8XQN - chains A and B of the 5 polymer chains in the assembly; structure by electron microscopy, 3.05 A resolution.

# Chain A
Protein: Guanine nucleotide-binding protein G(i) subunit alpha-1
Organism: Homo sapiens
UniProtKB: P63096 (GNAI1_HUMAN); numbering as in UniProt (aligned over 1-354)
Sequence (370 residues; row label = number of the first residue in the row; numbers below 1 keep their minus sign (Met-15 is residue -15)):
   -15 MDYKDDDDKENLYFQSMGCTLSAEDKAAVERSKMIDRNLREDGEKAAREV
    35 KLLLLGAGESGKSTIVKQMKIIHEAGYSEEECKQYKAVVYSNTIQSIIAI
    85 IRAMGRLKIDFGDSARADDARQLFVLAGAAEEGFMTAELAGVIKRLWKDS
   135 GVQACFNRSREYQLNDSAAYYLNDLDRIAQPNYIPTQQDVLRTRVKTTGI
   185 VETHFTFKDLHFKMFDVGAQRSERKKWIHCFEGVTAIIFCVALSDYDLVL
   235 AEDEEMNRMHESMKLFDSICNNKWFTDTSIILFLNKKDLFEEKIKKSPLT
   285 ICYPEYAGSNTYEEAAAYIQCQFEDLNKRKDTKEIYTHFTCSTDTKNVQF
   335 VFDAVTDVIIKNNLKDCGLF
Disordered / not traced: -15 to 2, 55-181
Construct notes: initiating methionine (-15); expression tag (-14 to 0); conflict Ala203 (Gly in P63096), Ser326 (Ala in P63096)
UniProt features mapped onto this chain:
  - region: Lys35 to Thr48 (G1 motif), Asp173 to Thr181 (G2 motif), Phe196 to Gly202, Gln204, Arg205 (G3 motif), Ile265 to Asp272 (G4 motif), Thr324, Cys325, Thr327 to Thr329 (G5 motif)
  - binding site (GTP): Glu43 to Thr48, Ser151, Leu175 to Thr181, Asp200 to Gly202, Gln204, Asn269 to Asp272
  - binding site (Mg(2+)): Ser47, Thr181
  - modified residue: Arg178 (ADP-ribosylarginine), Gln204 (Deamidated glutamine), Cys351 (ADP-ribosylcysteine)
  - lipidation: Gly2 (N-myristoyl glycine), Cys3 (S-palmitoyl cysteine)
  - natural variant: Gly40 (G40C: In NEDHISB; G40R: In NEDHISB), Gly45 (G45D: In NEDHISB), Thr48 (T48I: In NEDHISB; T48K: In NEDHISB), Gln52 (Q52P: In NEDHISB), Ser75 (deletion: In NEDHISB; uncertain significance), Gln172 (deletion: In NEDHISB), Asp173 (D173V: In NEDHISB), Glu186 to Phe189 (deletion: In NEDHISB; uncertain significance), Cys224 (C224Y: In NEDHISB), Lys270 (K270N: In NEDHISB; K270R: In NEDHISB), Asp272 (D272G: In NEDHISB), Val332 (V332E: In NEDHISB; uncertain significance)
  - mutagenesis: Gly42 (G42R: Abolishes switch to an activated conformation and dissociation from beta and gamma subunits upon GTP binding. Abolishes interaction with RGS family members), Glu116 (E116L: Enhances interaction (inactive GDP-bound) with RGS14), Gln147 (Q147L: Enhances interaction (inactive GDP-bound) with RGS14), Glu245 (E245L: Enhances interaction (inactive GDP-bound) with RGS14)

# Chain B
Protein: Guanine nucleotide-binding protein G(I)/G(S)/G(T) subunit beta-1
Organism: Homo sapiens
UniProtKB: P62873 (GBB1_HUMAN); residue numbers follow UniProt; this construct covers 1-340
Sequence (366 residues; each row starts with the number of its first residue):
     1 MSELDQLRQEAEQLKNQIRDARKACADATLSQITNNIDPVGRIQMRTRRT
    51 LRGHLAKIYAMHWGTDSRLLVSASQDGKLIIWDSYTTNKVHAIPLRSSWV
   101 MTCAYAPSGNYVACGGLDNICSIYNLKTREGNVRVSRELAGHTGYLSCCR
   151 FLDDNQIVTSSGDTTCALWDIETGQQTTTFTGHTGDVMSLSLAPDTRLFV
   201 SGACDASAKLWDVREGMCRQTFTGHESDINAICFFPNGNAFATGSDDATC
   251 RLFDLRADQELMTYSHDNIICGITSVSFSKSGRLLLAGYDDFNCNVWDAL
   301 KADRAGVLAGHDNRVSCLGVTDDGMAVATGSWDSFLKIWNGSSGGGGSGG
   351 GGSSGVSGWRLFKKIS
Disordered / not traced: 1-2, 341-366
Construct notes: expression tag (341-366)
UniProt features mapped onto this chain:
  - modified residue: Ser2 (N-acetylserine), His266 (Phosphohistidine)
  - natural variant: Leu30 (L30F: In MRD42; uncertain significance), Arg52 (R52G: In MRD42), Gly64 (G64V: In MRD42), Asp76 (D76E: In MRD42; D76G: In MRD42), Gly77 (G77S: In MRD42), Lys78 (K78R: In MRD42), Ile80 (I80N: In MRD42; I80T: In MRD42), His91 (H91R: In MRD42; uncertain significance), Ala92 (A92T: In MRD42), Pro94 (P94S: In MRD42), Leu95 (L95P: In MRD42), Arg96 (R96L: In MRD42), 5 further natural variant entries in UniProt

# How chain A and chain B interact
Pairs across the interface (51):
  Ala12(A) with Asn88(B)
  Val13(A) with Asn88(B)
  Arg15(A) with Val90(B), hydrogen bond (side chain-backbone); His91(B)
  Ser16(A) with Asn88(B); Lys89(B)
  Ile19(A) with Lys89(B); Ala92(B), hydrophobic
  Asp20(A) with Lys89(B), salt bridge
  Leu23(A) with Gly53(B); Leu55(B); Lys78(B); Ile80(B), hydrophobic; Lys89(B)
  Asp26(A) with Lys78(B), salt bridge
  Gly27(A) with Leu55(B)
  Lys35(A) with Trp99(B)
  Thr182(A) with Asn119(B)
  Gly183(A) with Leu117(B); Asn119(B), hydrogen bond (backbone-side chain)
  Ile184(A) with Trp99(B); Leu117(B)
  Phe199(A) with Trp99(B), hydrophobic
  Gln204(A) with Leu117(B); Tyr145(B), hydrogen bond (side chain-backbone)
  Ser206(A) with Tyr145(B); Asp186(B)
  Glu207(A) with Asp186(B), hydrogen bond (backbone-side chain); Cys204(B)
  Lys209(A) with Asp228(B), salt bridge; Asp246(B), salt bridge
  Lys210(A) with Tyr145(B); Met188(B); Cys204(B); Asp228(B), salt bridge; Asn230(B); Asp246(B), salt bridge
  Trp211(A) with Leu117(B), hydrophobic; Tyr145(B)
  His213(A) with Lys57(B), hydrogen bond (backbone-side chain); Tyr59(B), hydrogen bond; Trp332(B)
  Cys214(A) with Tyr59(B); Gln75(B); Trp99(B); Met101(B), hydrophobic
  Phe215(A) with Trp99(B), hydrophobic
  Glu216(A) with Lys57(B), salt bridge; Trp332(B)
  Trp258(A) with Arg314(B); Trp332(B), hydrophobic
Interface residues without a listed pair, chain A (28 interface residues in all): Asp9, Glu186, Lys257
Interface residues without a listed pair, chain B (29 interface residues in all): Asp118, Thr143, Gly144, Gly162

# Summary
28 residues of chain A and 29 residues of chain B are in contact; the contacts include 6 hydrogen bonds and 7
salt bridges. Polar pairs include Asp20(A)-Lys89(B), Asp26(A)-Lys78(B) and Lys209(A)-Asp228(B).
Here chain A is Guanine nucleotide-binding protein G(i) subunit alpha-1 and chain B is Guanine
nucleotide-binding protein G(I)/G(S)/G(T) subunit beta-1, both from Homo sapiens. Entry 8XQN (Structure of
human class T GPCR TAS2R14-DNGi complex with Aristolochic acid A) was determined by electron microscopy (same
publication as 8XQL, 8XQO, 8XQP, 8XQR, 8XQS, 8XQT and 8YKY).
